4FUQ - chain A; structure by X-ray diffraction, 1.70 A resolution.

== Chain A ==
Name: Malonyl CoA synthetase
Organism: Rhodopseudomonas palustris
Notes: EC 6.2.1.-
UniProtKB: Q6ND88 (Q6ND88_RHOPA); numbering as in UniProt; present here: 1-364, 366-503
Amino-acid sequence (503 residues; each row starts with the number of its first residue; note: 1 number in that range is skipped by the numbering (no residue carries it; nothing is unmodelled there)):
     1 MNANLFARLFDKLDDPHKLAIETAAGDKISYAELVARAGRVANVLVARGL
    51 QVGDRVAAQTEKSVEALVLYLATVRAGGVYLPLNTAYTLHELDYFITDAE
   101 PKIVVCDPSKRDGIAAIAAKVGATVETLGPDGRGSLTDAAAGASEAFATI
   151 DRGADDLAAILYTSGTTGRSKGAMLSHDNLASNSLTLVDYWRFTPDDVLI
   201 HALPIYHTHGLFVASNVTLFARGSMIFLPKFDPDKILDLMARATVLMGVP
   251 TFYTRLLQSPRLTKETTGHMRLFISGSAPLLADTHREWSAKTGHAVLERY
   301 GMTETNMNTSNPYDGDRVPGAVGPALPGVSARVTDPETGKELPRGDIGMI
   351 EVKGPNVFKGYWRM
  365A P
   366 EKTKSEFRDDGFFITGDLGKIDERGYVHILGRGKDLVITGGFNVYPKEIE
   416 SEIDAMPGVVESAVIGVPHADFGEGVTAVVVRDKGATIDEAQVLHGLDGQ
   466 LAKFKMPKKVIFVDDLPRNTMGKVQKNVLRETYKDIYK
Disordered / not traced: 165-166
Modified / non-standard residues: Mse1, Mse174, Mse225, Mse240, Mse247, Mse270, Mse302, Mse307, Mse349, Mse364, Mse421, Mse471, Mse486 (selenomethionine; parent Met)
From the paper describing this entry:
  - catalytic residues: Lys488
  - conformationally variable residues (domain motion): Lys488
  - binding site for sulfate ion: Lys399
  - specificity-determining residues: Thr208

== In short ==
The paper reports the catalytic residue Lys488; a binding site for sulfate ion at Lys399.
Chain A is Malonyl CoA synthetase (Rhodopseudomonas palustris); the structure, Crystal structure of apo MatB
from Rhodopseudomonas palustris, was determined by X-ray diffraction together with 4FUT from the same study.
